Entry 5BUJ (X-ray diffraction, 1.85 A resolution); this record covers chain A.

# Chain A
Molecule: Mitogen-activated protein kinase 1
Organism: Homo sapiens
Notes: EC 2.7.11.24
UniProt: P28482 (MK01_HUMAN); residues 0-358 here correspond to UniProt positions 2-360 (UniProt number = residue number + 2)
Chain sequence (361 residues; each row starts with the number of its first residue; numbers below 1 keep their minus sign (Gly-2 is residue -2)):
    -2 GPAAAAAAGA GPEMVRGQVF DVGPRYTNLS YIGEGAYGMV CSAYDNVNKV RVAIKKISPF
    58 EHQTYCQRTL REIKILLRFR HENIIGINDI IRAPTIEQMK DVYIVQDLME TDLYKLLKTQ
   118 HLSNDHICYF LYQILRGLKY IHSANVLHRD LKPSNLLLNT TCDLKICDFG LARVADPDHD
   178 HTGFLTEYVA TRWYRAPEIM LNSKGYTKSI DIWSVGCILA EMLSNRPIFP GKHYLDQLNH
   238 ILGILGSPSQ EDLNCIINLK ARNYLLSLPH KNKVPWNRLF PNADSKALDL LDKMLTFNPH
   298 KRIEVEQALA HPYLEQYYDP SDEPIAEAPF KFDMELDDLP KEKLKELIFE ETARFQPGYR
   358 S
Disordered / not traced: -2 to 6, 173-187, 200-203, 357-358
Construct notes: expression tag (-2 to -1)
Ligand contacts: 4VB (4-[3-(pyridin-4-yl)-2,4,6,7-tetrahydro-5H-pyrazolo[4,3-c]pyridin-5-yl]pyridin-2(1H)-one): Ile29, Tyr34, Val37, Ala50, Lys52, Glu69, Gln103, Asp104, Leu105, Met106, Glu107, Thr108, Asp109, Lys112, Asn152, Leu154, Cys164, Asp165
UniProt features mapped onto this chain:
  - DNA-binding region: Lys257 to Arg275
  - motif: Thr183 to Tyr185 (TXY), Asp316 to Glu320 (Cytoplasmic retention motif), Ala325 to Met331 (Nuclear translocation motif)
  - active site: Asp147 (Proton acceptor)
  - binding site (ATP): Ile29 to Val37, Lys52
  - modified residue: Ala0 (N-acetylalanine), Ser27 (Phosphoserine), Thr183 (Phosphothreonine), Tyr185 (Phosphotyrosine), Thr188 (Phosphothreonine), Ser244 (Phosphoserine), Ser246 (Phosphoserine), Ser282 (Phosphoserine)

# Summary
Chain A binds compound 4VB. UniProt lists active-site residue Asp147 and 10 ATP-binding residues.
Chain A is Mitogen-activated protein kinase 1 (Homo sapiens); the structure, ERK2 complexed with a N-H
tetrahydroazaindazole, was determined by X-ray diffraction, deposited together with 5BUE and 5BUI.
